Entry 6ZM8 (X-ray diffraction, 0.78 A resolution); this record covers chain A.

[Chain A]
Name: muramidase
From: Sodiomyces alcalophilus
Notes: EC 3.2.1.17
Chain sequence (208 residues; numbered 1 to 208; the number before each row is that of its first residue):
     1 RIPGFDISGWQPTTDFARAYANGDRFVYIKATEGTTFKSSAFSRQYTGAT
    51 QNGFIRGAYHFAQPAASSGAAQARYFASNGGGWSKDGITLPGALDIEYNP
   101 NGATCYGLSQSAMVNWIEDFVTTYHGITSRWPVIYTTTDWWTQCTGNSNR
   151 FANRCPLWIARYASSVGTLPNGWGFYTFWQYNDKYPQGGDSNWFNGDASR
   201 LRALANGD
Disulfides: Cys105-Cys144
What the authors report for this chain:
  - catalytic residues: Asp95, Glu97 (proposed by the authors, not directly observed)
  - contacts within the chain: Asp95-Glu97 (hydrogen bond)

[Overview]
The paper reports catalytic residues Asp95 and Glu97; contacts within the chain involving Asp95 and Glu97.
Chain A is muramidase (Sodiomyces alcalophilus); the structure, Structure of muramidase from Acremonium
alcalophilum, was determined by X-ray diffraction, deposited together with 6ZMV.
